9NA8 - chains E and C of the 4 polymer chains in the assembly; structure by electron microscopy, 3.50 A resolution.

Chain E:
Molecule: AUGMIN subunit 5, Green fluorescent protein
From: Arabidopsis thaliana
UniProt: chimeric construct of Q9FMB4, P42212: residues 1-796 from Q9FMB4 (AUG5_ARATH) positions 1-796 (same numbers); residues 804-1040 from P42212 positions 2-238 (UniProt number = residue number - 802)
Sequence (1040 residues; numbered 1 to 1040; the number before each row is that of its first residue):
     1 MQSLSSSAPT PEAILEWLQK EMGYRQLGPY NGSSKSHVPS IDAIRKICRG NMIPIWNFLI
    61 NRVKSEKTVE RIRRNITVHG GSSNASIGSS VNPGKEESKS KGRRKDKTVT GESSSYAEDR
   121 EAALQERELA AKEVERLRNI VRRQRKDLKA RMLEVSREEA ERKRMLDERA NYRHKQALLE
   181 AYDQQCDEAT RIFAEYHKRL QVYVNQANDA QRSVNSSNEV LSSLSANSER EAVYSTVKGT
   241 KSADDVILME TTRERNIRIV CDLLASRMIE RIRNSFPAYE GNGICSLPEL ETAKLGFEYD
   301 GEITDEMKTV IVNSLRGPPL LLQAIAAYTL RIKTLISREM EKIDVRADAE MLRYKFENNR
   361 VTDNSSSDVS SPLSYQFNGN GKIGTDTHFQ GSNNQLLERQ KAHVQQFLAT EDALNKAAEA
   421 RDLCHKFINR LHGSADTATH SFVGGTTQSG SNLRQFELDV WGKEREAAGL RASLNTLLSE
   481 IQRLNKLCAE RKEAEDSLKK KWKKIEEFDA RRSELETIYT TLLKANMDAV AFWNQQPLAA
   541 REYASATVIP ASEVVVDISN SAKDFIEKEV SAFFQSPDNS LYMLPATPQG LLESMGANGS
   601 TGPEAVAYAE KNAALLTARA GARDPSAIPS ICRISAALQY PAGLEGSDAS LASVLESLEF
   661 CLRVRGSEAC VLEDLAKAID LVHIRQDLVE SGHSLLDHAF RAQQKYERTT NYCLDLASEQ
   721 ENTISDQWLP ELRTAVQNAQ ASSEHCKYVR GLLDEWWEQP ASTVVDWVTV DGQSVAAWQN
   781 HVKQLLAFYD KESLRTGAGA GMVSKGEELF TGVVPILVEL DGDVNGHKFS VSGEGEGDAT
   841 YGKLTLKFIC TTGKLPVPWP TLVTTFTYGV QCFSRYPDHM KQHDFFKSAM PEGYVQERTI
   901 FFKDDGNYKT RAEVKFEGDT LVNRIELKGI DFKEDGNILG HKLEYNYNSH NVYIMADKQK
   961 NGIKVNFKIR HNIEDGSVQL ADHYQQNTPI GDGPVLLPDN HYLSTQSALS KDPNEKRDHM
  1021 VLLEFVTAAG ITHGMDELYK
Disordered / not traced: 1-118, 203-548, 592-621, 739-1040
Sequence notes: linker (797-803); conflict T867 (Ser65 in P42212)
Swiss-Prot annotation at these positions:
  - modified residue: Y868 (Z: -2,3-didehydrotyrosine)

Chain C:
Molecule: AUGMIN subunit 3
From: Arabidopsis thaliana
UniProt: Q0WQE7 (AUG3_ARATH); residues 1-617 here = UniProt positions 1-617
Sequence (617 residues; row label = number of the first residue in the row):
     1 MSSARLCSLV AELGYEGAGK LDPDSFEWPF QYDDARPILD WICSSLRPSN VLSLAELSLY
    61 EQFQRDGKLL EGDDLDQAYD SISAFSSRRN NQEAVFGAEE SIKEVRDATL AHKAEALELQ
   121 RQLRRLQTQY DLLTGQSSAL IQGRRARVAA TSAVSGQITA IEDSLSARNL QMNGVLGRLA
   181 STSQELAHYH SGEEDGIYLA YSDFHAYLAG DSACTKELNQ WFAKQLDTGP YRLVAEEGKS
   241 KCSWVSLDDT SNMLRDLEKS QHQRVAELQR LRSIFGTSER QWIEAQVENA KQQAILLTLK
   301 SQVTSVEAHI HFDLHSLRRK HADLVEEIST LYQKEEKLLS ETIPELCWEL AQLQDTYILQ
   361 GDYDLKVMRQ ELYISKQKVF INHLVNQLAR HQFLKLACQL EKKNMLGAFS LLKVIESELQ
   421 GYLSATRSRV GRCSALIQAA SDVQEQGAVD DRDSFLHGVR DLLSIHSNTQ AGLSTYVSAP
   481 AIIQQIVALQ SDLSSLQSDL ENSLPDDRNR CINELCTHIQ NLQQLLFASS TTAQPILTPW
   541 PLMKELDEMG KINSKLSTAV EEVTLEHRNK REIVKHHAKD VELQRRVFVD FFCNPERLRN
   601 QVRELNALVR ARQASSS
Disordered / not traced: 1-101, 190-404, 551-617

How chain E and chain C interact:
Pairs across the interface (143; chain E residue first):
  A123(E) with T109(C)
  E126(E) with L110(C)
  R127(E) with T109(C)
  A130(E) with K113(C)
  V134(E) with H112(C)
  L137(E) with L119(C); Q120(C); L123(C), hydrophobic
  I140(E) with L123(C), hydrophobic
  V141(E) with L123(C), hydrophobic; L126(C), hydrophobic
  Q144(E) with L126(C); Y130(C)
  L148(E) with L133(C), hydrophobic
  R151(E) with T134(C); S138(C)
  V155(E) with S137(C); L140(C), hydrophobic
  E158(E) with R144(C), salt bridge; R147(C)
  E159(E) with L140(C)
  R162(E) with R147(C)
  M165(E) with R147(C); A150(C); T151(C), hydrogen bond
  Y172(E) with I158(C), hydrophobic; I161(C)
  R173(E) with Q157(C)
  K175(E) with L165(C)
  Q176(E) with I161(C)
  L179(E) with I161(C), hydrophobic; S164(C); L165(C)
  Y182(E) with G421(C), hydrogen bond (side chain-backbone); S424(C), hydrogen bond
  Q185(E) with M172(C); E418(C)
  C186(E) with M172(C), hydrophobic
  D187(E) with R168(C), salt bridge
  A189(E) with M172(C), hydrophobic
  T190(E) with M172(C); V175(C)
  I192(E) with L411(C), hydrophobic
  F193(E) with V175(C), hydrophobic; R178(C); L411(C), hydrophobic
  Y196(E) with G407(C); A408(C)
  H197(E) with R178(C); T182(C)
  L200(E) with E185(C)
  Q201(E) with E185(C), hydrogen bond (backbone-side chain)
  P550(E) with F409(C), hydrophobic
  V554(E) with L179(C), hydrophobic; S183(C); L412(C), hydrophobic
  V555(E) with S183(C), hydrogen bond (backbone-side chain)
  D557(E) with L412(C)
  I558(E) with L179(C), hydrophobic; A180(C), hydrophobic; S183(C)
  N560(E) with L419(C)
  S561(E) with L176(C)
  K563(E) with Y422(C)
  D564(E) with N173(C); L176(C); Y422(C)
  F565(E) with N173(C)
  E567(E) with Y422(C); R429(C), salt bridge
  K568(E) with N169(C), hydrogen bond (backbone-side chain); N173(C); E418(C), salt bridge
  E569(E) with N169(C), hydrogen bond; L170(C)
  S571(E) with L165(C)
  A572(E) with L165(C), hydrophobic; S166(C)
  F574(E) with A425(C), hydrophobic; R429(C)
  D578(E) with R432(C), salt bridge
  N579(E) with R432(C)
  Y582(E) with G431(C), hydrogen bond (side chain-backbone); S434(C); A435(C), hydrophobic
  R623(E) with R427(C)
  I628(E) with R452(C)
  P629(E) with R452(C); F455(C)
  C632(E) with V449(C), hydrophobic; D453(C); F455(C)
  R633(E) with F455(C); L456(C)
  S647(E) with D442(C), hydrogen bond
  D648(E) with Q438(C); E445(C)
  L651(E) with E445(C); Q446(C); I482(C)
  V654(E) with I486(C)
  L655(E) with L456(C), hydrophobic; I482(C); I486(C), hydrophobic; L489(C)
  L658(E) with I486(C), hydrophobic; Q490(C)
  E659(E) with L489(C); L493(C)
  C661(E) with L493(C), hydrophobic
  I679(E) with V459(C); L462(C), hydrophobic; L463(C)
  V682(E) with H466(C); L496(C), hydrophobic
  H683(E) with L462(C), hydrogen bond (side chain-backbone); I465(C); H466(C), hydrogen bond
  R685(E) with L500(C)
  Q686(E) with H466(C), hydrogen bond; L496(C)
  L688(E) with L504(C), hydrophobic
  G692(E) with R508(C)
  L695(E) with R508(C)
  L696(E) with R508(C)
  Q703(E) with C511(C), hydrogen bond (side chain-backbone); E514(C); L515(C); H518(C)
  Y706(E) with H518(C)
  E707(E) with H518(C), salt bridge
  C713(E) with L526(C), hydrophobic
  L714(E) with L525(C), hydrophobic; L526(C), hydrophobic
  E721(E) with Q534(C), hydrogen bond
  W728(E) with L537(C), hydrophobic; T538(C)
  E731(E) with P541(C)
  L732(E) with W540(C), hydrophobic
  A735(E) with K544(C); E545(C)
  N738(E) with K544(C), hydrogen bond (backbone-side chain); E548(C), hydrogen bond
Other interface residues (no listed pair), chain E (99 interface residues in all): D119, L129, R138, E168, R169, D183, A551, E553, V570, V689, A702, T710, A717, T734
Other interface residues (no listed pair), chain C (106 interface residues in all): I102, V105, A116, V154, S181, L186, S410, V414, S417, S428, R460, Q497, N521, L522, A533

Summary:
The interface between chain E and chain C involves 99 residues on one side and 106 on the other, with 16
hydrogen bonds and 6 salt bridges. Polar pairs include E158(E)-R144(C), D187(E)-R168(C) and E567(E)-R429(C).
Here chain E is AUGMIN subunit 5, Green fluorescent protein and chain C is AUGMIN subunit 3, both from
Arabidopsis thaliana. Entry 9NA8 (Augmin1345 Extended-body) was determined by electron microscopy together
with 9NA9, 9NBA, 9NBB and 9NBD from the same study.
